PDB entry 4ALL | X-ray diffraction, 2.80 A resolution | chains B and C of the 4 polymer chains in the assembly

== Chain B (and C) ==
Name: Enoyl-[acyl-carrier-protein] reductase [NADPH]
From: Staphylococcus aureus
Notes: EC 1.3.1.10; chain C of this document is another copy of the same molecule, construct and numbering; everything in this record applies to it too
UniProtKB: Q7A6D8 (Q7A6D8_STAAN); residue numbers follow UniProt; this construct covers 1-256
Amino-acid sequence (277 residues; each row starts with the number of its first residue; numbers below 1 keep their minus sign (Met-20 is residue -20)):
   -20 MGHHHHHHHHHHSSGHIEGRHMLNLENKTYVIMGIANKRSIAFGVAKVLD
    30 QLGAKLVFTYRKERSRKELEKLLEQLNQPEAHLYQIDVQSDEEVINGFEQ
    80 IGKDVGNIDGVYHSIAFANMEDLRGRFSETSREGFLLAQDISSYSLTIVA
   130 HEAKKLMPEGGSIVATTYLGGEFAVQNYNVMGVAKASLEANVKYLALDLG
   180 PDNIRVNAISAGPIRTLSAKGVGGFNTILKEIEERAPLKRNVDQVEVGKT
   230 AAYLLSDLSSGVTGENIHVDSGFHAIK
Disordered / not traced: -20 to 2
Sequence notes: expression tag (-20 to 0)
Ligand contacts:
  - NADP (NAP; NADP nicotinamide-adenine-dinucleotide phosphate): Gly13, Ile14, Ala15, Ser19, Ile20, Ala21, Arg40, Lys41, Ser44, Ile65, Asp66, Val67, Gln68, Ser93, Ile94, Ala95, Phe96, Ile120, Thr145, Thr146, Tyr147, Tyr157, Lys164, Ala190, Gly191, Pro192, Ile193, Thr195, Leu196, Ser197, Ala198, Phe204
  - triclosan (TCL): Ala95, Phe96, Ala97, Leu102, Tyr147, Tyr157, Met160, Lys164, Pro192, Ser197, Ala198, Val201, Phe204
From the paper describing this entry:
  - binding site for triclosan: Ala97, Tyr157
  - mutagenesis - R40Q/K41N: increased catalytic activity on NADH
  - mutagenesis - R40Q/K41N/S44L: decreased catalytic activity
  - specificity-determining residues: Ser197 (by similarity / conservation)

== Interface between chain B and chain C ==
Pairs across the interface (68; chain B residue first):
  Ala175(B) - Pro216(C)
  Leu176(B) - Pro216(C)  hydrophobic
  Leu176(B) - Ile255(C)  hydrophobic
  Gly179(B) - Pro216(C)
  Gly179(B) - Leu217(C)
  Pro180(B) - Pro216(C)
  Pro180(B) - Lys218(C)
  Pro216(B) - Ala175(C)
  Pro216(B) - Leu176(C)  hydrophobic
  Pro216(B) - Gly179(C)
  Pro216(B) - Pro180(C)
  Leu217(B) - Gly179(C)
  Leu217(B) - Ser239(C)
  Leu217(B) - Thr242(C)
  Lys218(B) - Pro180(C)
  Arg219(B) - Ser239(C)  hydrogen bond (side chain-backbone)
  Glu225(B) - Ser239(C)  hydrogen bond
  Glu225(B) - Gly240(C)
  Lys228(B) - Asp236(C)  salt bridge
  Lys228(B) - Leu237(C)
  Lys228(B) - Ser239(C)  hydrogen bond
  Thr229(B) - Tyr232(C)  hydrogen bond
  Thr229(B) - Leu237(C)
  Thr229(B) - Val241(C)
  Tyr232(B) - Thr229(C)  hydrogen bond
  Tyr232(B) - Tyr232(C)  hydrophobic
  Tyr232(B) - Ile246(C)
  Asp236(B) - Lys228(C)  salt bridge
  Leu237(B) - Lys228(C)
  Leu237(B) - Thr229(C)
  Ser239(B) - Leu217(C)
  Ser239(B) - Arg219(C)  hydrogen bond (backbone-side chain)
  Ser239(B) - Glu225(C)  hydrogen bond
  Ser239(B) - Lys228(C)  hydrogen bond
  Gly240(B) - Glu225(C)
  Gly240(B) - Val248(C)
  Gly240(B) - Asp249(C)  hydrogen bond (backbone-backbone)
  Gly240(B) - Ser250(C)  hydrogen bond (backbone-backbone)
  Val241(B) - Thr229(C)
  Val241(B) - His247(C)
  Val241(B) - Val248(C)  hydrophobic
  Thr242(B) - Leu217(C)
  Thr242(B) - Ser250(C)
  Thr242(B) - Gly251(C)
  Thr242(B) - His253(C)
  Gly243(B) - His253(C)  hydrogen bond (backbone-side chain)
  Gly243(B) - Ala254(C)
  Glu244(B) - Asn245(C)
  Glu244(B) - Ile246(C)
  Glu244(B) - His247(C)  salt bridge
  Glu244(B) - His253(C)
  Asn245(B) - Glu244(C)
  Ile246(B) - Tyr232(C)
  Ile246(B) - Glu244(C)
  His247(B) - Val241(C)
  His247(B) - Glu244(C)  salt bridge
  Val248(B) - Gly240(C)
  Val248(B) - Val241(C)  hydrophobic
  Asp249(B) - Gly240(C)  hydrogen bond (backbone-backbone)
  Ser250(B) - Gly240(C)  hydrogen bond (backbone-backbone)
  Ser250(B) - Thr242(C)
  Gly251(B) - Thr242(C)
  His253(B) - Thr242(C)
  His253(B) - Gly243(C)  hydrogen bond (side chain-backbone)
  His253(B) - Glu244(C)
  Ala254(B) - Lys172(C)
  Ala254(B) - Gly243(C)
  Ile255(B) - Leu176(C)  hydrophobic
Also at the interface, not in a pair above, chain B (35 interface residues in all): Lys172, Asn182, Arg184, Arg214, Val221
Also at the interface, not in a pair above, chain C (35 interface residues in all): Asn182, Arg184, Arg214, Val221

== Overview ==
The chain B/chain C interface involves 35 residues from each chain; the contacts include 14 hydrogen bonds and
4 salt bridges. Polar pairs include Lys228(B)-Asp236(C), Glu244(B)-His247(C) and Arg219(B)-Ser239(C). Bound to
chain B: NADP and triclosan. The paper reports a binding site for triclosan at Ala97(B) and Tyr157(B);
R40Q/K41N of chain B increase catalytic activity on NADH.
Chain B and chain C are both Enoyl-[acyl-carrier-protein] reductase [NADPH] (Staphylococcus aureus); the
structure, Crystal structure of S. aureus FabI in complex with NADP and triclosan (P212121), was determined by
X-ray diffraction (same publication as 4ALI, 4ALJ, 4ALK, 4ALM and 4ALN).
